PDB entry 6ASO | X-ray diffraction, 2.71 A resolution | chains E and G of the 9 polymer chains in the assembly

# Chain E
Molecule: U6 snRNA-associated Sm-like protein LSm5
Source organism: Saccharomyces cerevisiae
UniProtKB: P40089 (LSM5_YEAST); residue numbers follow UniProt; this construct covers 1-93
Chain sequence (93 residues; row label = number of the first residue in the row):
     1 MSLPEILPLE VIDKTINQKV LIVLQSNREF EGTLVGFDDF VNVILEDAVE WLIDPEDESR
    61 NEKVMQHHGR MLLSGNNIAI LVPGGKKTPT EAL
Unresolved in the structure: 1-6, 86-93

# Chain G
Molecule: U6 snRNA-associated Sm-like protein LSm7
Source organism: Saccharomyces cerevisiae
UniProtKB: P53905 (LSM7_YEAST); residues 1-115 here = UniProt positions 1-115
Chain sequence (115 residues; numbered 1 to 115; the number before each row is that of its first residue):
     1 MHQQHSKSEN KPQQQRKKFE GPKREAILDL AKYKDSKIRV KLMGGKLVIG VLKGYDQLMN
    61 LVLDDTVEYM SNPDDENNTE LISKNARKLG LTVIRGTILV SLSSAEGSDV LYMQK
Unresolved in the structure: 1-25, 72-84, 106-115

# How chain E and chain G interact
Contacting residue pairs (42; chain E residue first):
  Leu7(E) - Tyr55(G)
  Leu7(E) - Val62(G)
  Pro8(E) - Tyr55(G)
  Pro8(E) - Asn60(G)
  Pro8(E) - Leu61(G)
  Pro8(E) - Val62(G)
  Pro8(E) - Val93(G)  hydrophobic
  Val11(E) - Val93(G)  hydrophobic
  Ile12(E) - Val93(G)  hydrophobic
  Val23(E) - Lys46(G)
  Val23(E) - Glu68(G)
  Leu24(E) - Lys46(G)
  Gln25(E) - Met43(G)
  Gln25(E) - Gly44(G)
  Gln25(E) - Lys46(G)
  Gln25(E) - Ile98(G)
  Ser26(E) - Lys46(G)  hydrogen bond (backbone-side chain)
  Asn27(E) - Met70(G)
  Glu29(E) - Arg87(G)  salt bridge
  Val41(E) - Arg95(G)
  Ile53(E) - Met70(G)  hydrophobic
  Ile53(E) - Arg87(G)
  Pro55(E) - Met70(G)  hydrophobic
  Pro55(E) - Asn85(G)
  Glu58(E) - Ala86(G)
  Glu58(E) - Arg87(G)
  Asn61(E) - Arg87(G)
  Ile78(E) - Arg95(G)
  Ile78(E) - Ile98(G)
  Ala79(E) - Ile94(G)
  Ala79(E) - Arg95(G)  hydrogen bond (backbone-backbone)
  Ala79(E) - Ile98(G)
  Ile80(E) - Leu42(G)  hydrophobic
  Ile80(E) - Val48(G)  hydrophobic
  Ile80(E) - Thr92(G)
  Ile80(E) - Val93(G)
  Leu81(E) - Thr92(G)
  Leu81(E) - Val93(G)  hydrogen bond (backbone-backbone)
  Val82(E) - Leu89(G)
  Val82(E) - Leu91(G)
  Val82(E) - Thr92(G)
  Pro83(E) - Leu91(G)
Interface residues without a listed pair, chain E (26 interface residues in all): Asp39, Phe40, Asp54, Glu56, Asn76
Interface residues without a listed pair, chain G (23 interface residues in all): Asp56, Ser71

# Overview
26 residues of chain E face 23 of chain G across their interface; the contacts include 3 hydrogen bonds and 1
salt bridge. Among the polar pairs are Glu29(E)-Arg87(G), Ser26(E)-Lys46(G) and Ala79(E)-Arg95(G).
Chain E is U6 snRNA-associated Sm-like protein LSm5 and chain G is U6 snRNA-associated Sm-like protein LSm7,
both from Saccharomyces cerevisiae; the structure, Structure of yeast U6 snRNP with 3'-phosphate terminated U6
RNA, was determined by X-ray diffraction, deposited together with 5VSU.
